7COW - chains J and N of the 20 polymer chains in the assembly; structure by X-ray diffraction, 2.86 A resolution.

# Chain J
Molecule: 353-nt DNA strand
From: other sequences
Sequence (353 nucleotides; each row starts with the number of its first residue):
     1 CGCTGCGTTT TTTTTTTCAT GTGCCGGTCT CACACGTGCC TGGAGACTAG TAAGCGCTTC
    61 TAGTGGCGGT TAAAACGCGG TAGACAGCGC GTACGTGCGT TTAAGCGGTG CTAGAGCTGT
   121 CTACGACCAA TTGAGCGGCC TCGGCACCGG GATGCGATTT TTTTTTTCAT ACTCGAGCAT
   181 GCATTTTTTT TTTCATGTGC CGGTCTCACA CGTGCCTGGA GACTAGTAAG CGCTTCTAGT
   241 GGCGGTTAAA ACGCGGTAGA CAGCGCGTAC GTGCGTTTAA GCGGTGCTAG AGCTGTCTAC
   301 GACCAATTGA GCGGCCTCGG CACCGGGATG CGTTTTTTTT TTCGCAGCGG TAC
Bound ions: K+ site 1: DT61, DA62; K+ site 2 near DT237 (its only coordinating residue here); K+ site 3: DA291 (shared with 1 residue of chain I); K+ site 4 near DT298 (its only coordinating residue here)

# Chain N
Name: Histone H2B type 1-J
From: Homo sapiens
UniProtKB: P06899 (H2B1J_HUMAN); residues 0-125 here correspond to UniProt positions 1-126 (UniProt number = residue number + 1)
Chain sequence (128 residues; row label = number of the first residue in the row; numbers below 1 keep their minus sign (Ser-2 is residue -2)):
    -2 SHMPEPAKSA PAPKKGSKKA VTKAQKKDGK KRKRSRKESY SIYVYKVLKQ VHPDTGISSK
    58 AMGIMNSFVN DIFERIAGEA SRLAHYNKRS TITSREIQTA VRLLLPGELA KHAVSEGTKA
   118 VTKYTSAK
Disordered / not traced: -2 to 29
Construct notes: expression tag (-2 to -1)
UniProt features mapped onto this chain:
  - modified residue: Pro1 (N-acetylproline), Glu2 (ADP-ribosyl glutamic acid), Lys5 (N6-(2-hydroxyisobutyryl)lysine), Ser6 (ADP-ribosylserine), Lys11 (N6-(beta-hydroxybutyryl)lysine), Lys12 (N6-(2-hydroxyisobutyryl)lysine), Ser14 (Phosphoserine), Lys15 (N6-acetyllysine), Lys16 (N6-(beta-hydroxybutyryl)lysine), Lys20 (N6-(2-hydroxyisobutyryl)lysine), Lys23 (N6-(2-hydroxyisobutyryl)lysine), Lys24 (N6-(2-hydroxyisobutyryl)lysine), Lys34 (N6-(2-hydroxyisobutyryl)lysine), Glu35 (PolyADP-ribosyl glutamic acid), Ser36 (Phosphoserine), Lys43 (N6-(2-hydroxyisobutyryl)lysine), Lys46 (N6-(2-hydroxyisobutyryl)lysine), Lys57 (N6,N6-dimethyllysine), Arg79 (Dimethylated arginine), Lys85 (N6,N6,N6-trimethyllysine) and 6 more in UniProt
  - glycosylation: Ser112 (O-linked (GlcNAc) serine)
  - cross-link (Glycyl lysine isopeptide (Lys-Gly)): Lys5 (interchain with G-Cter in SUMO2), Lys20 (interchain with G-Cter in SUMO2), Lys34 (interchain with G-Cter in ubiquitin), Lys120 (interchain with G-Cter in ubiquitin)

# Chain J / chain N interface
Residue-residue contacts - 18 pairs, chain J then chain N:
  DT237(J) - Arg31(N)  sugar contact
  DA238(J) - Arg31(N)  salt bridge to the phosphate
  DG301(J) - Thr88(N)  sugar contact
  DG311(J) - Ile39(N)  phosphate contact
  DG311(J) - Tyr40(N)  hydrogen bond to the phosphate
  DG311(J) - Lys43(N)  salt bridge to the phosphate
  DC312(J) - Arg33(N)  sugar contact
  DC312(J) - Lys34(N)  sugar contact
  DC312(J) - Glu35(N)  phosphate contact
  DC312(J) - Ser36(N)  hydrogen bond to the phosphate
  DC312(J) - Ile39(N)  phosphate contact
  DG313(J) - Lys30(N)  phosphate contact
  DG313(J) - Arg31(N)  phosphate contact
  DG313(J) - Ser32(N)  sugar contact
  DG313(J) - Arg33(N)  phosphate contact
  DG313(J) - Lys34(N)  hydrogen bond to the phosphate
  DG314(J) - Lys30(N)  phosphate contact
  DG314(J) - Arg31(N)  salt bridge to the phosphate

# Summary
7 residues of chain J face 11 of chain N across their interface; the contacts include 3 hydrogen bonds and 3
salt bridges. Among the polar pairs are DG311(J)-Tyr40(N), DC312(J)-Ser36(N) and DG313(J)-Lys34(N). DT61(J)
and DA62(J) coordinate K+ site 1.
Here chain J is a 353-nt DNA strand (other sequences) and chain N is Histone H2B type 1-J (Homo sapiens).
Entry 7COW (353 bp di-nucleosome harboring cohesive DNA termini with linker histone H1.0) was determined by
X-ray diffraction (same publication as 6LER, 6L9Z, 6LA2 and 6LAB).
